Entry 3QL3 (X-ray diffraction, 1.80 A resolution); this record covers chain A.

[Chain A]
Name: Dihydrofolate reductase
Source organism: Escherichia coli
Notes: EC 1.5.1.3
UniProtKB: P0ABQ4 (DYR_ECOLI); residues 1-159 here = UniProt positions 1-159
Chain sequence (159 residues; row label = number of the first residue in the row):
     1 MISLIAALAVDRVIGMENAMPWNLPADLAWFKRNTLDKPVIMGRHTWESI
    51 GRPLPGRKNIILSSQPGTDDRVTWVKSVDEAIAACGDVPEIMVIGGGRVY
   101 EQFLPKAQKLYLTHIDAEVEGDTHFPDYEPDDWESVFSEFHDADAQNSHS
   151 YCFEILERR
Metal / ion sites: Mn2+ site 1 near Asp70 (its only coordinating residue here); Mn2+ site 2: Asp116, His149
Ligand contacts:
  - folic acid (FOL): Ile5, Ala6, Ala7, Met20, Asp27, Leu28, Ala29, Trp30, Phe31, Lys32, Thr46, Ile50, Arg52, Leu54, Pro55, Arg57, Ile94, Tyr100, Thr113
  - NADP (NAP; NADP nicotinamide-adenine-dinucleotide phosphate): Ala6, Ala7, Ile14, Gly15, Met16, Asn18, Ala19, Met20, Trp22, Gly43, Arg44, His45, Thr46, Ser49, Leu62, Ser63, Ser64, Gln65, Lys76, Ser77, Val78, Ile94, Gly95, Gly96, Gly97, Arg98, Val99, Tyr100, Gln102, Thr123
Curated features (UniProtKB/Swiss-Prot):
  - binding site (substrate): Ile5, Asp27, Arg52, Arg57, Thr113
  - binding site (NADP(+)): Ala7, Val13 to Ala19, His45, Thr46, Ser63, Ser64, Lys76, Gly95 to Gln102
What the authors report for this chain:
  - mutagenesis - S148A (157 s-1): decreased catalytic activity
  - conformationally variable residues (loop rearrangement): Ala9 to Leu24 (citing earlier work)

[Summary]
Chain A binds folic acid and NADP. Asp116 and His149 form the Mn2+ site 2. Curated annotation (UniProt) lists
5 substrate-binding residues and 21 NADP+-binding residues. The paper reports that S148A reduces catalytic
activity; conformational variability at Ala9.
Chain A is Dihydrofolate reductase (Escherichia coli); the structure, Re-refined coordinates for PDB entry
1RX2, was determined by X-ray diffraction, deposited together with 3QL0.
